Entry 8DD2 (electron microscopy, 2.90 A resolution); this record covers chains I and J of the 9 polymer chains in the assembly.

[Chain I]
Molecule: Kappa Fab Light Chain
Organism: Mus musculus
Notes: antibody fragment or engineered binder
Chain sequence (213 residues; each row starts with the number of its first residue):
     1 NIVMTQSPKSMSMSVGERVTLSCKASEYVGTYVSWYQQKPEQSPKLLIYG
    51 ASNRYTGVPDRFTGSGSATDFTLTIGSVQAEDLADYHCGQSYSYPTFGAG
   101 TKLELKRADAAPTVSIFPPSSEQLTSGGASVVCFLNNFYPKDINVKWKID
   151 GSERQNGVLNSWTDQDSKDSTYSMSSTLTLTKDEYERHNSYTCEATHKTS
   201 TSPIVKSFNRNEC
Disordered / not traced: 106-213
Cystine bridges: Cys23-Cys88

[Chain J]
Molecule: IgG2b Fab Heavy Chain
Organism: Mus musculus
Notes: antibody fragment or engineered binder
Chain sequence (454 residues; each row starts with the number of its first residue):
     1 EVQLQQSGAELVKPGASVKLSCTASGFNIKDTYMYWVKQRPEQGLEWIGR
    51 IDPANGDTKYDPKFQGKATITTDTFSNTAYLQLSSLTSEDTAVYYCARKG
   101 LRWAMDYWGQGTSVTVSTAKTTPPSVYPLAPGCGDTTGSSVTLGCLVKGY
   151 FPESVTVTWNSGSLSSSVHTFPALLQSGLYTMSSSVTVPSSTWPSQTVTC
   201 SVAHPASSTTVDKKLEPSGPISTINPCPPCKECHKCPAPNLEGGPSVFIF
   251 PPNIKDVLMISLTPKVTCVVVDVSEDDPDVQISWFVNNVEVHTAQTQTHR
   301 EDYNSTIRVVSTLPIQHQDWMSGKEFKCKVNNKDLPSPIERTISKIKGLV
   351 RAPQVYILPPPAEQLSRKDVSLTCLVVGFNPGDISVEWTSNGHTEENYKD
   401 TAPVLDSDGSYFIYSKLNMKTSKWEKTDSFSCNVRHEGLKNYYLKKTISR
   451 SPGK
Disordered / not traced: 1, 118-454
Cystine bridges: Cys22-Cys96

[Interface between chain I and chain J]
Contacting residue pairs (34; chain I residue first):
  Thr31(I) - Arg102(J)  hydrogen bond
  Tyr32(I) - Arg102(J)
  Ser34(I) - Ala104(J)
  Tyr36(I) - Ala104(J)  hydrogen bond (side chain-backbone)
  Tyr36(I) - Met105(J)
  Tyr36(I) - Trp108(J)
  Gln38(I) - Gln39(J)  hydrogen bond
  Gln38(I) - Tyr95(J)  hydrogen bond
  Gln42(I) - Tyr95(J)  hydrogen bond (backbone-side chain)
  Ser43(I) - Tyr95(J)
  Ser43(I) - Trp108(J)
  Ser43(I) - Gly109(J)
  Pro44(I) - Tyr95(J)
  Pro44(I) - Trp108(J)
  Leu46(I) - Ala104(J)  hydrophobic
  Leu46(I) - Asp106(J)
  Tyr49(I) - Leu101(J)
  Tyr49(I) - Arg102(J)
  Tyr49(I) - Ala104(J)  hydrophobic
  Asn53(I) - Arg102(J)  hydrogen bond
  Tyr55(I) - Leu101(J)  hydrophobic
  Tyr55(I) - Asp106(J)
  Tyr55(I) - Tyr107(J)
  His87(I) - Gln39(J)
  His87(I) - Leu45(J)
  Ser91(I) - Trp103(J)  hydrogen bond (side chain-backbone)
  Tyr94(I) - Trp47(J)  hydrophobic
  Tyr94(I) - Lys59(J)
  Pro95(I) - Tyr35(J)  hydrophobic
  Pro95(I) - Trp47(J)
  Pro95(I) - Met105(J)  hydrophobic
  Phe97(I) - Leu45(J)
  Phe97(I) - Met105(J)  hydrophobic
  Phe97(I) - Trp108(J)  hydrophobic
Interface residues without a listed pair, chain I (21 interface residues in all): Gly30, Gly50, Gly98, Ala99
Interface residues without a listed pair, chain J (18 interface residues in all): Val37, Gly44, Gln110

[Overview]
21 residues of chain I face 18 of chain J across their interface, with 7 hydrogen bonds. Polar pairs include
Thr31(I)-Arg102(J), Tyr36(I)-Ala104(J) and Gln38(I)-Gln39(J).
Chain I is Kappa Fab Light Chain and chain J is IgG2b Fab Heavy Chain, both from Mus musculus; the structure,
Human GABAA receptor alpha1-beta2-gamma2 subtype in complex with GABA plus Zolpidem, was determined by
electron microscopy (same publication as 8DD3).
